4LOJ - chains A and B; structure by X-ray diffraction, 1.77 A resolution.

[Chain A (and B)]
Protein: Stimulator of interferon genes protein
Organism: Mus musculus
Notes: fragment: c-di-GMP-binding domain; chain B of this document is another copy of the same molecule, construct and numbering; everything in this record applies to it too
UniProtKB: Q3TBT3 (STING_MOUSE); residue numbers follow UniProt; this construct covers 154-340
Chain sequence (188 residues; numbered 153 to 340; the number before each row is that of its first residue):
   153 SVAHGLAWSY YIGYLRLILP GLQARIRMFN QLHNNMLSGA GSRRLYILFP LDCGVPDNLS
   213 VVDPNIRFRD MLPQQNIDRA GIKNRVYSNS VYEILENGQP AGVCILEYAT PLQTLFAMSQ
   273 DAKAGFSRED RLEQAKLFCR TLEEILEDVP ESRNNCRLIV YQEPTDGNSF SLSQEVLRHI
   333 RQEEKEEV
Not modelled in the structure: 153-154, 335-340 (chain B: 153-155, 335-340)
Construct notes: expression tag (153)
Swiss-Prot annotation at these positions:
  - region: Glu339, Val340 (C-terminal tail (CTT))
  - binding site (3',3'-c-di-GMP): Gly165, Arg237 to Ser240, Thr262
  - binding site (2',3'-cUAMP): Tyr166, Arg237, Thr262
  - binding site (3',3'-cGAMP): Tyr166, Arg237
  - binding site (2',3'-cGAMP): Arg237, Thr262
  - modified residue: Ser240 (Phosphoserine)
  - cross-link (Glycyl lysine isopeptide (Lys-Gly)): Lys235 (interchain with G-Cter in ubiquitin), Lys337 (interchain with G-Cter in SUMO)
Residues lining bound ligands: cGAMP (1SY): Ser161, Tyr162, Gly165, Tyr166, Ile234, Arg237, Val238, Tyr239, Glu259, Thr262, Pro263, Thr266
Reported in the primary citation:
  - binding site for cGAMP: Ser161, Arg231, Arg237, Thr266
  - mutagenesis - N241A: decreased signaling in response to cGAMP

[Interface between chain A and chain B]
Residue-residue contacts (67; chain A residue first):
  His156(A) with Met270(B); Ala276(B), hydrogen bond (side chain-backbone)
  Trp160(A) with Met270(B), hydrophobic; Asp273(B); Lys275(B); Ala276(B), hydrophobic
  Ser161(A) with Leu158(B); Thr266(B)
  Ile164(A) with Ala269(B), hydrophobic
  Val207(A) with Ala232(B), hydrophobic
  Pro208(A) with Ala232(B)
  Asp209(A) with Asp230(B); Arg231(B), salt bridge; Ala232(B), hydrogen bond (side chain-backbone); Gly233(B), hydrogen bond (backbone-backbone)
  Asn210(A) with Asp230(B), hydrogen bond; Lys235(B)
  Leu211(A) with Gly233(B)
  Phe220(A) with Lys235(B)
  Met223(A) with Lys235(B)
  Gln226(A) with Val238(B)
  Asp230(A) with Asp209(B)
  Arg231(A) with Asp209(B), salt bridge; Gln265(B), hydrogen bond
  Ala232(A) with Val207(B), hydrophobic; Pro208(B); Asp209(B), hydrogen bond (backbone-side chain); Glu259(B); Tyr260(B), hydrogen bond (backbone-backbone); Thr262(B)
  Gly233(A) with Asp209(B), hydrogen bond (backbone-backbone); Ser242(B); Tyr244(B), hydrogen bond (backbone-side chain)
  Ile234(A) with Ser240(B); Ser242(B); Glu259(B)
  Lys235(A) with Phe220(B); Met223(B); Ser242(B), hydrogen bond (backbone-side chain); Tyr244(B)
  Arg237(A) with Thr262(B)
  Val238(A) with Gln226(B); Val238(B), hydrophobic
  Ser240(A) with Ile234(B)
  Asn241(A) with Ile234(B)
  Ser242(A) with Gly233(B); Ile234(B); Lys235(B), hydrogen bond (side chain-backbone)
  Tyr244(A) with Gly233(B), hydrogen bond (side chain-backbone)
  Glu259(A) with Ala232(B); Ile234(B)
  Tyr260(A) with Ala232(B), hydrogen bond (backbone-backbone)
  Thr262(A) with Ala232(B); Arg237(B)
  Gln265(A) with Arg231(B), hydrogen bond
  Thr266(A) with Ser161(B)
  Ala269(A) with Ile164(B), hydrophobic
  Met270(A) with His156(B); Gly157(B); Trp160(B), hydrophobic
  Asp273(A) with Trp160(B)
  Lys275(A) with Trp160(B); Asp300(B), salt bridge
  Ala276(A) with His156(B); Trp160(B)
  Ile297(A) with Lys275(B)
  Asp300(A) with Lys275(B), salt bridge
Interface residues without a listed pair, chain A (40 interface residues in all): Gly157, Leu158, Arg168, Leu258
Interface residues without a listed pair, chain B (39 interface residues in all): Tyr166, Asn210, Leu211, Asn236, Leu258

[Overview]
40 residues of chain A and 39 residues of chain B are in contact, with 14 hydrogen bonds and 4 salt bridges.
Polar pairs include Asp209(A)-Arg231(B), Lys275(A)-Asp300(B) and His156(A)-Ala276(B). From the paper: a
binding site for cGAMP at Ser161(A), Arg231(A) and Arg237(A) among others; N241A of chain A reduces signaling
in response to cGAMP.
Chain A and chain B are both Stimulator of interferon genes protein (Mus musculus); the structure, Crystal
structure of mSting in complex with c[G(2',5')pA(3',5')p], was determined by X-ray diffraction together with
4LOL, 4LOH, 4LOI and 4LOK from the same study.
